Entry 1YUI (solution NMR); this record covers chains C and A of the 3 polymer chains in the assembly.

== Chain C ==
Molecule: 11-nt DNA strand
Sequence (11 nucleotides; each row starts with the number of its first residue):
   112 GTACTCTCGG C

== Chain A ==
Name: Gaga-factor
From: Drosophila melanogaster
Notes: fragment: dna binding domain, residues 310 - 372
UniProt: Q08605 (GAGA_DROME); residues 10-63 here correspond to UniProt positions 319-372 (UniProt number = residue number + 309)
Sequence (54 residues; row label = number of the first residue in the row):
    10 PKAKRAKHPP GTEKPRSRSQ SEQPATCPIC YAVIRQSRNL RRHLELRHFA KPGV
Swiss-Prot annotation at these positions:
  - zinc finger: Ala-34 to His-57 (C2H2-type)
Bound ions: Zn2+: Cys-36, Cys-39, His-52, His-57

== Chain C / chain A interface ==
Pairs across the interface (13; chain C residue first):
  DA114(C) / Arg-27(A)  base contact
  DA114(C) / Ser-30(A)  phosphate contact
  DC115(C) / Arg-27(A)  base contact
  DC115(C) / Glu-31(A)  phosphate contact
  DT116(C) / Arg-14(A)  base contact
  DT116(C) / Arg-47(A)  base contact
  DC117(C) / Arg-14(A)  base contact
  DC117(C) / Arg-47(A)  base contact
  DT118(C) / Arg-14(A)  sugar contact
  DT118(C) / Lys-16(A)  base contact
  DC119(C) / Lys-13(A)  phosphate contact
  DC119(C) / Arg-14(A)  sugar contact
  DC119(C) / Lys-16(A)  base contact
Interface residues without a listed pair, chain A (9 interface residues in all): Ser-26, Arg-51

== Summary ==
6 residues of chain C and 9 residues of chain A are in contact. Cys-36(A), Cys-39(A), His-52(A) and His-57(A)
coordinate Zn2+.
Chain C is an 11-nt DNA strand and chain A is Gaga-factor (Drosophila melanogaster); the structure, Solution
NMR structure of the gaga factor/DNA complex, regularized mean structure, was determined by solution NMR (same
publication as 1YUJ).
